6KCA - chain A; structure by X-ray diffraction, 1.90 A resolution.

# Chain A
Molecule: Xylose isomerase
From: Streptomyces rubiginosus
Notes: EC 5.3.1.5
UniProtKB: P24300 (XYLA_STRRU); numbering as in UniProt (aligned over 1-388)
Amino-acid sequence (388 residues; each row starts with the number of its first residue):
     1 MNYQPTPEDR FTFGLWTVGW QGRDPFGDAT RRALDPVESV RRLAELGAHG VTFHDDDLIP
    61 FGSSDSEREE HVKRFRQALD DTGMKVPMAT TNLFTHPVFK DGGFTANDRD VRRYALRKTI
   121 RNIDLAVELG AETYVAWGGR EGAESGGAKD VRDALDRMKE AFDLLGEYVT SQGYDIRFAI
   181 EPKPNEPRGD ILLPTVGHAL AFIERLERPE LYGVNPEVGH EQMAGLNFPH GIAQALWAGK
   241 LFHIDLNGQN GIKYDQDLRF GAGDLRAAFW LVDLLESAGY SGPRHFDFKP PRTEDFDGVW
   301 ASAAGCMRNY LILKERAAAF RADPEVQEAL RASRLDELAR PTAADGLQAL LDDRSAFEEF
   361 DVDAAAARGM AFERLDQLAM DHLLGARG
Not modelled in the structure: 1-2, 388
Swiss-Prot annotation at these positions:
  - active site: His54, Asp57
  - binding site (Mg(2+)): Glu181, Glu217, His220, Asp245, Asp255, Asp257, Asp287

# Summary
UniProt lists active-site residues His54 and Asp57 and 7 Mg2+-binding residues.
Chain A is Xylose isomerase (Streptomyces rubiginosus); the structure, Room temperature structure of glucose
isomerase delivered in shortening A by serial millisecond crystallography, was determined by X-ray
diffraction, deposited together with 6KCB, 6KCC and 6KCD.
